PDB entry 8ATF | electron microscopy, 3.45 A resolution | chains L and Q of the 12 polymer chains in the assembly

Chain L:
Molecule: 226-nt DNA strand
Sequence (226 nucleotides; row label = number of the first residue in the row; numbers below 1 keep their minus sign (DT-153 is residue -153)):
  -153 TCGGTACCCG GGGATCCTCT AGAGTGGGAG CTCGGAACAC TATCCGACTG GCACCGGCAA
   -93 GGTCGCTGTT CAATACATGC ACAGGATGTA TATATCTGAC ACGTGCCTGG AGACTAGGGA
   -33 GTAATCCCCT TGGCGGTTAA AACGCGGGGG ACAGCGCGTA CGTGCGTTTA AGCGGTGCTA
    27 GAGCTGTCTA CGACCAATTG AGCGGCCTCG GCACCGGGAT TCTCCA
Not modelled in the structure: -153 to -71

Chain Q:
Name: Histone H3.2
Source organism: Homo sapiens
Reference sequence: Q71DI3 (H32_HUMAN); residues 1-135 here correspond to UniProt positions 2-136 (UniProt number = residue number + 1)
Sequence (135 residues; numbered 1 to 135; the number before each row is that of its first residue):
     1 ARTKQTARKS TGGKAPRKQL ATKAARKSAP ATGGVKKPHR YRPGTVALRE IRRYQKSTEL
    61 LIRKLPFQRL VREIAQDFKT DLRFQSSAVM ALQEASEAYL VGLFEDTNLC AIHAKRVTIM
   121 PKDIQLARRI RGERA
Not modelled in the structure: 1-37, 135
Curated features (UniProtKB/Swiss-Prot):
  - modified residue: Arg2 (Asymmetric dimethylarginine), Thr3 (Phosphothreonine), Lys4 (Allysine), Gln5 (5-glutamyl dopamine), Thr6 (Phosphothreonine), Arg8 (Citrulline), Lys9 (N6,N6,N6-trimethyllysine), Ser10 (ADP-ribosylserine), Thr11 (Phosphothreonine), Lys14 (N6-(2-hydroxyisobutyryl)lysine), Arg17 (Asymmetric dimethylarginine), Lys18 (N6-(2-hydroxyisobutyryl)lysine), Lys23 (N6-(2-hydroxyisobutyryl)lysine), Arg26 (Citrulline), Lys27 (N6,N6,N6-trimethyllysine), Ser28 (ADP-ribosylserine), Lys36 (N6,N6,N6-trimethyllysine), Lys37 (N6-methyllysine), Tyr41 (Phosphotyrosine), Lys56 (N6,N6,N6-trimethyllysine) and 8 more in UniProt
  - lipidation: Lys18 (N6-decanoyllysine), Cys110 (S-palmitoyl cysteine)

Interface between chain L and chain Q:
Residue-residue contacts (24):
  DT-24(L) with Arg83(Q), hydrogen bond to the base; Phe84(Q), phosphate contact; Gln85(Q), hydrogen bond to the phosphate; Ser86(Q), hydrogen bond to the phosphate
  DT-23(L) with Arg72(Q), salt bridge to the phosphate; Arg83(Q), phosphate contact; Phe84(Q), hydrogen bond to the phosphate
  DA-14(L) with Arg63(Q), salt bridge to the phosphate
  DA-13(L) with Arg63(Q), salt bridge to the phosphate
  DG-8(L) with Arg40(Q), base contact
  DG-5(L) with Arg42(Q), salt bridge to the phosphate; Pro43(Q), phosphate contact
  DA-3(L) with Arg116(Q), phosphate contact; Val117(Q), hydrogen bond to the phosphate; Thr118(Q), hydrogen bond to the phosphate; Met120(Q), sugar contact
  DC-2(L) with Lys122(Q), salt bridge to the phosphate
  DT69(L) with Tyr41(Q), phosphate contact; Thr45(Q), sugar contact
  DC70(L) with His39(Q), sugar contact; Tyr41(Q), phosphate contact; Arg42(Q), hydrogen bond to the phosphate; Thr45(Q), phosphate contact
  DC71(L) with Arg40(Q), phosphate contact
Interface residues without a listed pair, chain L (12 interface residues in all): DG-4
Interface residues without a listed pair, chain Q (19 interface residues in all): Arg49, Leu82

Overview:
The interface between chain L and chain Q involves 12 residues on one side and 19 on the other; the contacts
include 7 hydrogen bonds and 5 salt bridges. Among the polar pairs are DT-24(L)-Arg83(Q), DT-24(L)-Gln85(Q)
and DT-24(L)-Ser86(Q).
Chain L is a 226-nt DNA strand and chain Q is Histone H3.2 (Homo sapiens); the structure, Nucleosome-bound
Ino80 ATPase, was determined by electron microscopy, deposited together with 8AV6.
